Entry 1LJU (X-ray diffraction, 1.40 A resolution); this record covers chain A.

Chain A:
Name: arsenate reductase
From: Staphylococcus aureus
Notes: EC 1.97.1.5
Reference sequence: P0A006 (ARSC_STAAU); numbering as in UniProt (aligned over 1-131)
Chain sequence (131 residues; row label = number of the first residue in the row):
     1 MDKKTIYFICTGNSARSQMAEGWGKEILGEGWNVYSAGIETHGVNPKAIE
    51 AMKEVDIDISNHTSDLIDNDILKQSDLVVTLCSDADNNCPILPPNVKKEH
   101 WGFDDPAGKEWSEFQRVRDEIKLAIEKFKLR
Construct notes: modified residue (10); engineered mutation Ala15 (Cys in P0A006)
Modified / non-standard residues: Cys10 (s-arsonocysteine; CSR)
Swiss-Prot annotation at these positions:
  - active site (Nucleophile): Cys82, Cys89
  - binding site (K(+)): Asn13, Ser36, Thr63, Asp65
Disulfide bonds: Cys82-Cys89
Metal / ion sites: K+: Asn13, Glu21, Ser36, Thr63, Asp65
What the authors report for this chain:
  - binding site for K+: Asn13
  - catalytic residues: Asp105 (proposed by the authors, not directly observed)
  - conformationally variable residues (loop rearrangement): Cys89
  - mutagenesis - R16K, C82S: abolished catalytic activity
  - mutagenesis - N13A, S17A, D105A: decreased catalytic activity

Overview:
Asn13, Glu21, Ser36, Thr63 and Asp65 coordinate K+. From UniProt: active-site residues Cys82 and Cys89 and 4
K+-binding residues. From the paper: the catalytic residue Asp105; N13A, S17A and D105A reduce catalytic
activity; 5 substitutions were tested in all.
Chain A is arsenate reductase (Staphylococcus aureus); the structure, X-ray structure of C15A arsenate
reductase from PI258 complexed with arsenite, was determined by X-ray diffraction, deposited together with
1LJL and 1LK0.
